PDB entry 9KAK | electron microscopy, 3.10 A resolution | chains B and C of the 8 polymer chains in the assembly

Chain B (and C):
Name: Large T antigen
Source organism: Betapolyomavirus macacae
Notes: EC 5.6.2.4; chain C of this document is another copy of the same molecule, construct and numbering; everything in this record applies to it too
UniProt: P03070 (LT_SV40); residue numbers follow UniProt; this construct covers 266-627
Sequence (362 residues; each row starts with the number of its first residue):
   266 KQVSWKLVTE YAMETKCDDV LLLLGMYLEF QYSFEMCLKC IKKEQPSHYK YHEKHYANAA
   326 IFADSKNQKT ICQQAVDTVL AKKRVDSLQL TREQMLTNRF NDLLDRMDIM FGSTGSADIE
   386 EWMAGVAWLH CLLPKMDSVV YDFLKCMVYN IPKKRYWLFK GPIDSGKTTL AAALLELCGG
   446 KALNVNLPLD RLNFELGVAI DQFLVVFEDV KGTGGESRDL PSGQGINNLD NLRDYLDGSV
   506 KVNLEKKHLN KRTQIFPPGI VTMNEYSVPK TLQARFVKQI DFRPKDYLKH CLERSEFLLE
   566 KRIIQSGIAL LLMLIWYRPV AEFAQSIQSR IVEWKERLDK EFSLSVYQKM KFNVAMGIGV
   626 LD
Swiss-Prot annotation at these positions:
  - binding site (Zn(2+)): Cys-302, Cys-305, His-313, His-317
  - binding site (ATP): Gly-426 to Thr-433
Bound ions: Mg2+: Thr-433, Asp-474 (together with AMP-PNP)
Small-molecule neighbours:
  - AMP-PNP (ANP; phosphoaminophosphonic acid-adenylate ester): Trp-393, Leu-397, Pro-427, Ile-428, Asp-429, Ser-430, Gly-431, Lys-432, Thr-433, Thr-434, Asp-474, Asn-529, Arg-548, Pro-549, Lys-550, Leu-553, Lys-554, Leu-557, Leu-564
  - AMP-PNP: Lys-418, Lys-419, Asp-502, Arg-540
Reported in the primary citation:
  - binding site for the 15-nt DNA strand: Arg-456, Lys-512, His-513
  - binding site for AMP-PNP: Lys-418, Arg-540

Chain B / chain C interface:
Pairs across the interface - 76 pairs, chain B then chain C:
  Asp-284(B) with Arg-349(C), salt bridge; Arg-517(C), salt bridge
  Leu-286(B) with Asp-342(C); Ala-346(C); Arg-349(C)
  Leu-287(B) with Val-350(C), hydrophobic; Leu-353(C), hydrophobic
  Leu-289(B) with Asp-342(C); Ala-346(C), hydrophobic
  Gly-290(B) with Ala-346(C); Val-350(C)
  Met-291(B) with Val-350(C); Gln-354(C), hydrogen bond
  Leu-293(B) with Thr-343(C)
  Glu-294(B) with Val-350(C)
  Gln-310(B) with Gln-354(C), hydrogen bond (side chain-backbone)
  Ser-312(B) with Gln-354(C)
  Asp-329(B) with Lys-271(C), salt bridge
  Ser-330(B) with Gln-339(C), hydrogen bond (backbone-side chain)
  Lys-331(B) with Trp-270(C); Gln-339(C)
  Asn-332(B) with Gln-339(C)
  Gln-333(B) with Gln-339(C), hydrogen bond
  Lys-334(B) with Asp-342(C), salt bridge
  Ile-428(B) with Lys-535(C); Thr-536(C); Ala-539(C), hydrophobic
  Asp-429(B) with Lys-418(C), salt bridge
  Thr-433(B) with Ser-504(C)
  Ala-437(B) with Val-505(C), hydrophobic
  Lys-446(B) with Thr-518(C)
  Ala-447(B) with Val-505(C), hydrophobic; Asn-508(C), hydrogen bond (backbone-side chain)
  Asn-449(B) with Asn-496(C), hydrogen bond (side chain-backbone); Asp-499(C), hydrogen bond; Tyr-500(C)
  Asn-451(B) with Asn-496(C)
  Leu-452(B) with Asn-458(C)
  Pro-453(B) with Leu-454(C)
  Arg-456(B) with Asn-458(C); Phe-459(C); Glu-510(C), salt bridge
  Glu-460(B) with Asn-508(C), hydrogen bond; Lys-516(C), salt bridge
  Val-463(B) with Asn-508(C)
  Glu-473(B) with Asp-499(C); Val-505(C)
  Asp-474(B) with Asp-502(C); Arg-540(C), salt bridge
  Lys-476(B) with Asp-495(C), salt bridge; Asn-496(C), hydrogen bond; Arg-498(C)
  Arg-483(B) with Lys-535(C), hydrogen bond (backbone-side chain)
  Asp-484(B) with Lys-535(C)
  Pro-486(B) with Asp-495(C); Arg-498(C); Thr-536(C)
  Lys-511(B) with Asn-515(C)
  Lys-512(B) with Glu-510(C), salt bridge; Lys-511(C), hydrogen bond (side chain-backbone); His-513(C); Leu-514(C), hydrogen bond (side chain-backbone); Asn-515(C), hydrogen bond (backbone-side chain)
  His-513(B) with His-513(C)
  Asn-529(B) with Arg-498(C)
  Tyr-531(B) with Arg-498(C), hydrogen bond
  Leu-564(B) with Ile-416(C), hydrophobic; Pro-417(C); Lys-419(C)
  Glu-565(B) with Ile-416(C)
  Arg-567(B) with Asn-415(C), hydrogen bond (side chain-backbone); Pro-417(C); Gly-503(C), hydrogen bond (side chain-backbone); Ile-520(C)
  Gln-570(B) with Pro-417(C); Ser-504(C), hydrogen bond
Also at the interface, not in a pair above, chain B (49 interface residues in all): Glu-309, Leu-440, Leu-448, Phe-459, Leu-485
Also at the interface, not in a pair above, chain C (47 interface residues in all): Leu-345, Gln-359, Asp-455, Asn-492, Lys-506, Pro-534

Summary:
The interface between chain B and chain C involves 49 residues on one side and 47 on the other; the contacts
include 17 hydrogen bonds and 10 salt bridges. Polar pairs include Asp-284(B)/Arg-349(C),
Asp-284(B)/Arg-517(C) and Asp-329(B)/Lys-271(C). From the paper: a binding site for the 15-nt DNA strand at
Arg-456(B), Lys-512(B) and His-513(B); a binding site for AMP-PNP at Lys-418(B) and Arg-540(B).
Both chains are Large T antigen (Betapolyomavirus macacae). Entry 9KAK (CryoEM structure of LTag bound to SV40
AT half origin DNA) was determined by electron microscopy (same publication as 9EVH, 9EVP, 9F3T, 9F3U, 9F5I,
9F73 and 14 further entries).
